6WNQ - chains B and F of the 22 polymer chains in the assembly; structure by electron microscopy, 3.40 A resolution.

# Chain B
Molecule: ATP synthase subunit alpha
From: Escherichia coli
Notes: EC 7.1.2.2
UniProtKB: A0A073FQ32 (A0A073FQ32_ECOLX); residues 1-513 here = UniProt positions 1-513
Chain sequence (513 residues; numbered 1 to 513; the number before each row is that of its first residue):
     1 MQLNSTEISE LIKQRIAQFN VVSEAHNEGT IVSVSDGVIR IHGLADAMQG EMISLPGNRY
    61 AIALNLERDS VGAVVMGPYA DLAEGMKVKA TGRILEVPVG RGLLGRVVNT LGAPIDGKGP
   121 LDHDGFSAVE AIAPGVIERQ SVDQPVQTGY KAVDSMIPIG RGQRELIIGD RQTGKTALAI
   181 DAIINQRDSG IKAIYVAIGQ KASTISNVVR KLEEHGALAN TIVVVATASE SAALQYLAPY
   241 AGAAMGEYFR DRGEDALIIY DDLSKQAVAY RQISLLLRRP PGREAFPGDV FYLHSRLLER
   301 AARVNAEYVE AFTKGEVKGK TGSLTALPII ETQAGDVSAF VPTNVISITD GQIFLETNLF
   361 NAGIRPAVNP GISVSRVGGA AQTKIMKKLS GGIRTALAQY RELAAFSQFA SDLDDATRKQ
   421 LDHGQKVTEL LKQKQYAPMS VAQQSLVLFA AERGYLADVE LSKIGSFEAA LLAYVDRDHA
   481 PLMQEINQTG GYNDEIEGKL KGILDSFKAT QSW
Not modelled in the structure: 1
Sequence notes: conflict Ala47 (Cys in A0A073FQ32), Ala90 (Cys in A0A073FQ32), Ala193 (Cys in A0A073FQ32), Ala243 (Cys in A0A073FQ32)
Residues lining bound ligands: ATP: Tyr150, Asp170, Arg171, Gln172, Thr173, Gly174, Lys175, Thr176, Ala177, Glu331, Phe360, Arg365, Pro366, Gln433, Lys434, Gln435

# Chain F
Molecule: ATP synthase subunit beta
Notes: EC 7.1.2.2
UniProtKB: A0A192CEZ8 (A0A192CEZ8_ECOLX); residues 0-459 here correspond to UniProt positions 1-460 (UniProt number = residue number + 1)
Chain sequence (471 residues; each row starts with the number of its first residue; numbers below 1 keep their minus sign (Met-11 is residue -11)):
   -11 MRGSHHHHHH GMATGKIVQV IGAVVDVEFP QDAVPRVYDA LEVQNGNERL VLEVQQQLGG
    49 GIVRTIAMGS SDGLRRGLDV KDLEHPIEVP VGKATLGRIM NVLGEPVDMK GEIGEEERWA
   109 IHRAAPSYEE LSNSQELLET GIKVIDLMAP FAKGGKVGLF GGAGVGKTVN MMELIRNIAI
   169 EHSGYSVFAG VGERTREGND FYHEMTDSNV IDKVSLVYGQ MNEPPGNRLR VALTGLTMAE
   229 KFRDEGRDVL LFVDNIYRYT LAGTEVSALL GRMPSAVGYQ PTLAEEMGVL QERITSTKTG
   289 SITSVQAVYV PADDLTDPSP ATTFAHLDAT VVLSRQIASL GIYPAVDPLD STSRQLDPLV
   349 VGQEHYDTAR GVQSILQRYQ ELKDIIAILG MDELSEEDKL VVARARKIQR FLSQPFFVAE
   409 VFTGSPGKYV SLKDTIRGFK GIMEGEYDHL PEQAFYMVGS IEEAVEKAKK L
Not modelled in the structure: -11 to -1
Sequence notes: initiating methionine (-11); expression tag (-10 to -1); conflict Ala137 (Cys138 in A0A192CEZ8)
Residues lining bound ligands:
  - ADP (adenosine-5'-diphosphate): Ala151, Gly152, Val153, Gly154, Lys155, Thr156, Val157, Arg182, Glu185, Tyr331, Gln402, Phe404, Ala407, Phe410, Thr411
  - ATP (adenosine-5'-triphosphate): Ser341, Arg342, Asp345, Tyr354, Arg358

# Interface between chain B and chain F
Pairs across the interface - 80 pairs, chain B then chain F:
  Gly43(B) - Arg64(F)
  Leu44(B) - Arg64(F)  hydrogen bond (backbone-side chain)
  Ala45(B) - Arg64(F)
  Asp46(B) - Arg63(F)  salt bridge
  Ala47(B) - Arg63(F)
  Met48(B) - Gly61(F)
  Met48(B) - Leu62(F)
  Met48(B) - Arg63(F)
  Gln49(B) - Val8(F)
  Gln49(B) - Gly10(F)
  Gln49(B) - Ser59(F)  hydrogen bond
  Gln49(B) - Asp60(F)
  Gln49(B) - Gly61(F)  hydrogen bond (backbone-backbone)
  Gln49(B) - Leu62(F)  hydrogen bond (backbone-backbone)
  Asn65(B) - Val8(F)
  Asn65(B) - Ile9(F)
  Leu66(B) - Gln7(F)
  Leu66(B) - Val8(F)  hydrogen bond (backbone-backbone)
  Leu66(B) - Leu62(F)
  Leu66(B) - Arg64(F)
  Glu67(B) - Gln7(F)
  Glu67(B) - Arg64(F)  hydrogen bond (backbone-side chain)
  Arg68(B) - Val6(F)
  Arg68(B) - Gln7(F)
  Ser70(B) - Arg64(F)  hydrogen bond (backbone-side chain)
  Val71(B) - Arg64(F)
  Ile94(B) - Gly61(F)
  Ala133(B) - Asn210(F)
  Pro134(B) - Asn210(F)
  Val136(B) - Thr183(F)
  Val136(B) - Gly186(F)
  Val136(B) - Asn187(F)  hydrogen bond (backbone-side chain)
  Ile137(B) - Val95(F)
  Ile137(B) - Tyr190(F)  hydrophobic
  Arg139(B) - Thr183(F)  hydrogen bond
  Arg139(B) - Asn187(F)
  Ser141(B) - Asp188(F)
  Arg164(B) - Arg182(F)
  Pro280(B) - Ala256(F)
  Arg283(B) - Ala300(F)
  Arg283(B) - Asp305(F)  salt bridge
  Gly288(B) - Leu249(F)
  Gly288(B) - Glu253(F)
  Asp289(B) - Glu253(F)
  Phe291(B) - Met209(F)  hydrophobic
  Phe291(B) - Arg246(F)
  Phe291(B) - Leu249(F)  hydrophobic
  Tyr292(B) - Asn210(F)
  Tyr292(B) - Glu211(F)
  Tyr292(B) - Pro212(F)
  Tyr292(B) - Arg216(F)
  Tyr292(B) - Glu253(F)
  Ser295(B) - Met209(F)  hydrogen bond (side chain-backbone)
  Glu299(B) - Arg182(F)
  Glu299(B) - Thr183(F)  hydrogen bond
  Glu299(B) - Met209(F)
  Glu299(B) - Asn210(F)
  Ser338(B) - Ala300(F)
  Ser338(B) - Asp301(F)
  Thr343(B) - Ala151(F)
  Thr343(B) - Tyr297(F)
  Ile346(B) - Ala151(F)  hydrophobic
  Ile346(B) - Arg182(F)
  Ser347(B) - Arg182(F)  hydrogen bond (backbone-side chain)
  Ser347(B) - Met209(F)
  Ser347(B) - Arg246(F)  hydrogen bond
  Ser347(B) - Tyr297(F)
  Ile348(B) - Arg182(F)
  Thr349(B) - Arg182(F)  hydrogen bond (backbone-side chain)
  Asp350(B) - Arg182(F)  salt bridge
  Asp350(B) - Arg184(F)  salt bridge
  Arg376(B) - Gly152(F)
  Arg376(B) - Arg182(F)
  Arg376(B) - Phe410(F)
  Val377(B) - Val409(F)
  Gln399(B) - Gln441(F)
  Gln399(B) - Tyr444(F)
  Glu402(B) - Leu328(F)
  Phe406(B) - Arg394(F)
  Ala416(B) - Leu459(F)  hydrophobic
Interface residues without a listed pair, chain B (55 interface residues in all): Leu64, Glu130, Ile132, Pro281, Gly282, Arg296, Val337, Ala339, Asn344, Gly371, Ser375, Gly379, Leu413
Interface residues without a listed pair, chain F (54 interface residues in all): Ser58, Ile87, Asp96, Met97, Glu181, Tyr206, Pro213, Pro262, Val265, Gly266, Asp302, Arg323, Ser327

# Summary
The interface between chain B and chain F involves 55 residues on one side and 54 on the other; the contacts
include 14 hydrogen bonds and 4 salt bridges. Polar pairs include Asp46(B)-Arg63(F), Arg283(B)-Asp305(F) and
Asp350(B)-Arg182(F). Chain B binds ATP.
Chain B is ATP synthase subunit alpha (Escherichia coli) and chain F is ATP synthase subunit beta; the
structure, E. coli ATP Synthase State 2a, was determined by electron microscopy, deposited together with 6OQR,
6OQS, 6OQT, 6OQU, 6OQV, 6OQW and 3 further entries.
